6M3H - chain A; structure by X-ray diffraction, 1.71 A resolution.

== Chain A ==
Protein: Histone PARylation factor 1
Organism: Mus musculus
Reference sequence: Q8CFE2 (HPF1_MOUSE); residue numbers follow UniProt; this construct covers 1-346
Chain sequence (346 residues; row label = number of the first residue in the row):
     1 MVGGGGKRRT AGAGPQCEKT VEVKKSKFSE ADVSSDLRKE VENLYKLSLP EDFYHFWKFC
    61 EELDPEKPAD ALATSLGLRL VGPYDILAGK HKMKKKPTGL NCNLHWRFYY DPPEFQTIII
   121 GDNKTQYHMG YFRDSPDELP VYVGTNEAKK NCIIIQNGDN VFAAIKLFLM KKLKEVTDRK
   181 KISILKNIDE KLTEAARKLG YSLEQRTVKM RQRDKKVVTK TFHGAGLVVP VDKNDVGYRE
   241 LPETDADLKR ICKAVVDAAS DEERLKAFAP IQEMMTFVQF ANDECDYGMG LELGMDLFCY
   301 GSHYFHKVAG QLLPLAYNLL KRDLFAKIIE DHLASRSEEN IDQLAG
Not modelled in the structure: 1-35, 346
Curated features (UniProtKB/Swiss-Prot):
  - active site: Glu-284 (Proton donor)
  - modified residue: Met-1 (N-acetylmethionine), Lys-19 (N6-acetyllysine), Lys-186 (N6-acetyllysine), Lys-233 (N6-acetyllysine), Asp-235 (PolyADP-ribosyl aspartic acid), Tyr-238 (ADP-ribosyltyrosine), Glu-240 (PolyADP-ribosyl glutamic acid)

== Summary ==
UniProt lists active-site residue Glu-284.
Chain A is Histone PARylation factor 1 (Mus musculus); the structure, Crystal structure of mouse HPF1, was
determined by X-ray diffraction together with 6M3G and 6M3I from the same study.
